PDB entry 5OHG | X-ray diffraction, 2.00 A resolution | chains A and B of the 3 polymer chains in the assembly

Chain A (and B):
Protein: Enolase
From: Escherichia coli (strain K12)
Notes: EC 4.2.1.11; chain B of this document is another copy of the same molecule, construct and numbering; everything in this record applies to it too
UniProt: P0A6P9 (ENO_ECOLI); residues 1-432 here = UniProt positions 1-432
Amino-acid sequence (432 residues; row label = number of the first residue in the row):
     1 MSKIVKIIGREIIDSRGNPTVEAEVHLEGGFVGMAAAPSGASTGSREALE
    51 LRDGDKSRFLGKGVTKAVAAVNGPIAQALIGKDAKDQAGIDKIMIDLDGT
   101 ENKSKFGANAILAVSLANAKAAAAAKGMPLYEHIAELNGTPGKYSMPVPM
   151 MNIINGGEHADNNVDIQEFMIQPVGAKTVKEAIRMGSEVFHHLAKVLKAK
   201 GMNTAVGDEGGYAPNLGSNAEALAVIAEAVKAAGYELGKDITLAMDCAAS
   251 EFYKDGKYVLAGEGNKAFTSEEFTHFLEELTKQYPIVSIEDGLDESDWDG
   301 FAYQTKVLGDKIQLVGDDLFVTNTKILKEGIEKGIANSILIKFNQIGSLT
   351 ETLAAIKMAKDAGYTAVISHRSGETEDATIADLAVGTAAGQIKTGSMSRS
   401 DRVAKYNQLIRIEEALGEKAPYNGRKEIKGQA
Unresolved in the structure: 432 (chain B: fully traced)
Bound ions: Na+: G157, A160, N162, V164; Mg2+: D246, E290, D317
Swiss-Prot annotation at these positions:
  - region: V5 to M34 (Interaction with RNase E)
  - active site: E209 (Proton donor), K342 (Proton acceptor)
  - binding site ((2R)-2-phosphoglycerate): A41, H159, Q167, E168, E209, K342, R371, S372, K393
  - binding site (phosphoenolpyruvate): A41, Q167, K342, R371, S372
  - binding site (Mg(2+)): S42, D246, E290, D317
  - site (Interaction with RNase E): K120, E376, Q408
  - modified residue: K257 (N6-acetyllysine), K342 (N6-(2-hydroxyisobutyryl)lysine)

Interface between chain A and chain B:
Pairs across the interface (84; chain A residue first):
  I8(A) with E414(B)
  R10(A) with R411(B); E414(B), salt bridge
  I12(A) with N407(B)
  I13(A) with I183(B), hydrophobic; V403(B); N407(B), hydrogen bond (backbone-side chain)
  D14(A) with V403(B)
  S15(A) with S398(B); R399(B), hydrogen bond (backbone-backbone); S400(B)
  R16(A) with H191(B), hydrogen bond (backbone-side chain); M397(B)
  G17(A) with S187(B), hydrogen bond (backbone-side chain); H191(B); M397(B), hydrogen bond (backbone-backbone)
  N18(A) with H191(B), hydrogen bond
  E22(A) with R411(B), salt bridge
  M34(A) with R411(B)
  S57(A) with R184(B), hydrogen bond (backbone-side chain); E188(B)
  R58(A) with R184(B); E188(B)
  F59(A) with R184(B); S187(B); E188(B), hydrogen bond (backbone-side chain)
  L60(A) with H191(B); H192(B)
  D161(A) with K198(B); T204(B)
  I183(A) with I13(B), hydrophobic
  R184(A) with S57(B); R58(B); F59(B)
  S187(A) with G17(B), hydrogen bond (side chain-backbone); F59(B)
  E188(A) with S57(B); R58(B); F59(B), hydrogen bond (side chain-backbone)
  H191(A) with R16(B), hydrogen bond (side chain-backbone); G17(B); N18(B), hydrogen bond
  H192(A) with L60(B)
  K195(A) with L60(B)
  K198(A) with D161(B)
  N203(A) with N203(B), hydrogen bond
  T204(A) with D161(B)
  A205(A) with N203(B); A205(B), hydrophobic; V206(B)
  V206(A) with A205(B); V206(B), hydrogen bond (backbone-backbone); R399(B)
  E374(A) with S400(B)
  T375(A) with S400(B)
  E376(A) with S400(B); A404(B); N407(B), hydrogen bond; R411(B), salt bridge
  M397(A) with R16(B); G17(B), hydrogen bond (backbone-backbone)
  S398(A) with S15(B)
  R399(A) with S15(B), hydrogen bond (backbone-backbone); V206(B); R399(B); D401(B)
  S400(A) with S15(B); E374(B); T375(B); E376(B); D401(B), hydrogen bond (backbone-side chain)
  D401(A) with R399(B); S400(B), hydrogen bond (side chain-backbone)
  V403(A) with I13(B); D14(B)
  A404(A) with E376(B)
  N407(A) with I12(B); I13(B), hydrogen bond (side chain-backbone); E376(B), hydrogen bond
  I410(A) with E11(B)
  R411(A) with R10(B); E22(B), salt bridge
  E414(A) with I8(B); R10(B), salt bridge
Interface residues without a listed pair, chain A (46 interface residues in all): E11, K180, F190, A213
Interface residues without a listed pair, chain B (46 interface residues in all): M34, K180, F190, K195, A213, I410

Summary:
The chain A/chain B interface involves 46 residues from each chain, with 21 hydrogen bonds and 5 salt bridges.
Among the polar pairs are R10(A)-E414(B), E22(A)-R411(B) and E376(A)-R411(B).
Chain A and chain B are both Enolase (Escherichia coli (strain K12)); the structure, enolase in complex with
RNase E, was determined by X-ray diffraction.
